7T8K - chains A and B of the 4 polymer chains in the assembly; structure by X-ray diffraction, 2.30 A resolution.

# Chain A (and B)
Name: BrxR
From: Acinetobacter sp. NEB 394
Notes: chain B of this document is another copy of the same molecule, construct and numbering; everything in this record applies to it too
UniProtKB: A0A7H8SL41 (A0A7H8SL41_9GAMM); residue numbers follow UniProt; this construct covers 1-288
Chain sequence (291 residues; each row starts with the number of its first residue; numbers below 1 keep their minus sign (Gly-2 is residue -2)):
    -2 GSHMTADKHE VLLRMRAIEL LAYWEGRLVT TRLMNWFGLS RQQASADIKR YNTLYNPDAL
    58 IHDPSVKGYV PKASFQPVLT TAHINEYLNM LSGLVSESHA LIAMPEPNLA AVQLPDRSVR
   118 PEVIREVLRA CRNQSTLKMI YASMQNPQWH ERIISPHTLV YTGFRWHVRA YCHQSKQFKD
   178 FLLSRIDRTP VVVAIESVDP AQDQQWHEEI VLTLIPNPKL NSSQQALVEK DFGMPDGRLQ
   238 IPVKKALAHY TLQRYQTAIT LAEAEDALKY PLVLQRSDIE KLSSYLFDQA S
Disordered / not traced: -2 to 2 (chain B: -2 to 2, 280-288)
Construct notes: expression tag (-2 to 0)
Reported in the primary citation:
  - binding site for the 25-nt DNA strand: Arg11, Ser37, Arg38, Gln39, Gln40, His59, Lys64, Tyr66
  - specificity-determining residues: Arg38
  - mutagenesis - R47A: unchanged stability
  - mutagenesis - R149A: unchanged binding to the 25-nt DNA strand
  - mutagenesis - R47A: decreased binding to the 25-nt DNA strand

# How chain A and chain B interact
Residue-residue contacts (160):
  Lys5(A) with Phe34(B); Gly35(B)
  His6(A) with Trp33(B); Gly90(B); Leu91(B)
  Glu7(A) with His6(B), salt bridge; Glu7(B)
  Leu10(A) with Leu10(B), hydrophobic
  Arg13(A) with Ser93(B)
  Tyr20(A) with Pro118(B), hydrophobic; Arg122(B), hydrogen bond (backbone-side chain)
  Trp21(A) with Val116(B); Arg117(B); Pro118(B), hydrophobic; Ile121(B); Arg122(B), hydrogen bond (backbone-backbone)
  Glu22(A) with Arg122(B); Leu125(B); Arg129(B), salt bridge
  Gly23(A) with Arg122(B)
  Arg29(A) with Arg129(B)
  Phe34(A) with His6(B)
  His80(A) with Ser95(B), hydrogen bond (side chain-backbone); His96(B), hydrogen bond (side chain-backbone); Pro112(B); Asp113(B), hydrogen bond (side chain-backbone); Arg114(B)
  Ile81(A) with Val116(B), hydrophobic; Ile121(B), hydrophobic; Trp163(B)
  Asn82(A) with Leu111(B), hydrogen bond (side chain-backbone); Pro112(B); Asp113(B)
  Glu83(A) with Ser95(B), hydrogen bond
  Tyr84(A) with Leu125(B)
  Leu85(A) with Tyr158(B), hydrophobic; Trp163(B), hydrophobic
  Leu91(A) with His6(B)
  Ser93(A) with Glu83(B)
  Ser95(A) with Asn82(B); Asn86(B)
  His96(A) with His80(B)
  Leu98(A) with Pro239(B); Tyr252(B)
  Ile99(A) with Leu244(B), hydrophobic
  Glu103(A) with Leu125(B); Arg129(B), salt bridge
  Asn105(A) with Cys128(B); Arg129(B); His154(B), hydrogen bond (side chain-backbone); Thr155(B); Leu156(B), hydrogen bond (backbone-backbone)
  Leu106(A) with Thr155(B); Leu156(B)
  Ala107(A) with Leu156(B), hydrogen bond (backbone-backbone); Val157(B); Tyr158(B), hydrogen bond (backbone-backbone)
  Ala108(A) with Tyr158(B)
  Val109(A) with Tyr158(B), hydrogen bond (backbone-backbone); Thr159(B); Arg251(B)
  Gln110(A) with Arg251(B)
  Leu111(A) with Asn82(B), hydrogen bond (backbone-side chain); Arg251(B); Tyr252(B)
  Pro112(A) with Asn82(B); Tyr252(B)
  Asp113(A) with His80(B); Ile81(B); Asn82(B), hydrogen bond (backbone-side chain)
  Arg114(A) with His80(B)
  Ser115(A) with Lys227(B); Asp228(B), hydrogen bond (side chain-backbone)
  Val116(A) with Trp21(B); Ile81(B), hydrophobic
  Arg117(A) with Trp21(B)
  Pro118(A) with Tyr20(B); Trp21(B)
  Ile121(A) with Trp21(B); Ile81(B), hydrophobic
  Arg122(A) with Tyr20(B), hydrogen bond (side chain-backbone); Trp21(B), hydrogen bond (backbone-backbone); Glu22(B); Gly23(B)
  Leu125(A) with Glu22(B); Tyr84(B)
  Cys128(A) with Asn105(B)
  Arg129(A) with Glu22(B), salt bridge; Arg29(B); Glu103(B), salt bridge; Asn105(B)
  Ala139(A) with Leu224(B), hydrophobic
  Ser140(A) with Leu224(B)
  Met141(A) with Gln221(B), hydrogen bond (backbone-side chain); Val225(B), hydrophobic
  Pro144(A) with Ser220(B); Gln221(B)
  His154(A) with Asn105(B), hydrogen bond (backbone-side chain)
  Thr155(A) with Asn105(B); Leu106(B); Ala107(B)
  Leu156(A) with Asn105(B), hydrogen bond (backbone-backbone); Leu106(B); Ala107(B), hydrogen bond (backbone-backbone)
  Val157(A) with Ala107(B)
  Tyr158(A) with Leu85(B), hydrophobic; Ala107(B), hydrogen bond (backbone-backbone); Ala108(B); Val109(B), hydrogen bond (backbone-backbone); Arg251(B)
  Thr159(A) with Val109(B)
  Gly160(A) with Arg251(B), hydrogen bond (backbone-side chain)
  Phe161(A) with Phe161(B), hydrophobic; Arg251(B); Gln253(B)
  Arg162(A) with Asp228(B), salt bridge; Phe229(B); Pro268(B)
  Trp163(A) with Ile81(B); Leu85(B), hydrophobic; Leu106(B), hydrophobic
  Ser181(A) with Lys227(B); Asp228(B), hydrogen bond
  Arg182(A) with Leu224(B); Asp228(B), salt bridge
  Ser220(A) with Pro144(B); Gln145(B), hydrogen bond
  Gln221(A) with Met141(B), hydrogen bond (side chain-backbone)
  Leu224(A) with Ala139(B); Ser140(B); Trp146(B), hydrophobic; Arg182(B)
  Val225(A) with Met141(B), hydrophobic
  Lys227(A) with Ser115(B); Ser181(B)
  Asp228(A) with Ser115(B), hydrogen bond (backbone-side chain); Arg162(B), salt bridge; Ser181(B), hydrogen bond; Arg182(B), salt bridge
  Phe229(A) with Arg114(B); Arg162(B)
  Gly230(A) with Arg114(B), hydrogen bond (backbone-side chain)
  Ile238(A) with Leu98(B), hydrophobic
  Pro239(A) with Leu98(B)
  Leu244(A) with Ile99(B), hydrophobic
  Gln250(A) with Gln253(B)
  Arg251(A) with Val109(B); Gln110(B); Leu111(B); Tyr158(B); Gly160(B), hydrogen bond (side chain-backbone); Phe161(B)
  Tyr252(A) with Leu111(B); Pro112(B)
  Gln253(A) with Phe161(B); Gln250(B)
  Glu260(A) with Lys266(B), salt bridge
  Lys266(A) with Glu260(B), salt bridge
  Tyr267(A) with Tyr267(B)
  Pro268(A) with Arg162(B)
Also at the interface, not in a pair above, chain A (90 interface residues in all): Ala19, Trp33, Thr78, Asn86, Trp146, Trp203, Leu217, Pro232, Leu236, Val240, Tyr247, Thr248
Also at the interface, not in a pair above, chain B (89 interface residues in all): Arg13, Ala19, Pro68, Thr78, Trp203, Leu217, Ile238, Tyr247, Thr248

# Overview
90 residues of chain A face 89 of chain B across their interface; the contacts include 31 hydrogen bonds and
11 salt bridges. Polar contacts include Glu7(A)-His6(B), Glu22(A)-Arg129(B) and Glu103(A)-Arg129(B). From the
paper: a binding site for the 25-nt DNA strand at Arg11(A), Ser37(A) and Arg38(A) among others; R47A of chain
A reduces binding to the 25-nt DNA strand.
Chain A and chain B are both BrxR (Acinetobacter sp. NEB 394); the structure, BrxR from Acinetobacter BREX
type I phage restriction system bound to DNA, was determined by X-ray diffraction (same publication as 7T8L).
